9BTJ - chains A and C of the 8 polymer chains in the assembly; structure by electron microscopy, 4.22 A resolution (low resolution: residue-level contacts below are approximate; hydrogen-bond / salt-bridge calls are withheld).

[Chain A]
Protein: Envelope glycoprotein gp120
From: Human immunodeficiency virus 1
UniProt: C6G0D7 (C6G0D7_9HIV1); the construct lacks a stretch of the UniProt sequence and is renumbered around it, so the offset changes along the chain: 33-137 = UniProt 32-136; 142-309 = UniProt 137-304; 312-321 = UniProt 305-314; 322-354 = UniProt 316-348; 2 more segments
Sequence (477 residues; each row starts with the number of its first residue; note: 9 numbers in that range are skipped by the numbering (no residue carries them; nothing is unmodelled there)):
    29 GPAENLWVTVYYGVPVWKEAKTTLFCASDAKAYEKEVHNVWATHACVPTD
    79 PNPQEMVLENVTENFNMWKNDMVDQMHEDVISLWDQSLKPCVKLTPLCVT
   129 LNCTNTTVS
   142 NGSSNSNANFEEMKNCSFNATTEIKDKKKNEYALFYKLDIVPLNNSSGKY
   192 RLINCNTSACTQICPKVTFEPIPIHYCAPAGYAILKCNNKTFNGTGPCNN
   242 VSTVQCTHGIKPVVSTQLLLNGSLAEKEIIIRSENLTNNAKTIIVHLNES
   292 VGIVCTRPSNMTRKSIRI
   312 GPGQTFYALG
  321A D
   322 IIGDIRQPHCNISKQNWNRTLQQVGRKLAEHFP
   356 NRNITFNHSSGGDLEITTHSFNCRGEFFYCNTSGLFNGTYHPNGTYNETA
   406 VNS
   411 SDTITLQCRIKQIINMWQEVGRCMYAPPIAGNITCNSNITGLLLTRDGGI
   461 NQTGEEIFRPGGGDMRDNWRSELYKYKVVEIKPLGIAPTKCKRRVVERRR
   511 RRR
Not modelled in the structure: 29-32, 142-146, 508-513
Sequence notes: expression tag (29-32, 509-513); conflict Asn130 (Thr129 in C6G0D7), Cys201 (Ile196 in C6G0D7), Thr202 (Ala197 in C6G0D7), Ile204 (Ala199 in C6G0D7), Val286 (Ile281 in C6G0D7), Leu288 (Phe283 in C6G0D7), Met302 (Asn297 in C6G0D7), Leu320 (Thr313 in C6G0D7), Pro329 (Ala323 in C6G0D7), Ile333 (Val327 in C6G0D7), Cys433 (Ala424 in C6G0D7), Asn448 (Thr439 in C6G0D7), Ser481 (Asn472 in C6G0D7), Cys501 (Ala492 in C6G0D7)
Disulfide bonds: Cys54-Cys74, Cys119-Cys205, Cys126-Cys196, Cys131-Cys157, Cys201-Cys433, Cys218-Cys247, Cys228-Cys239, Cys296-Cys331, Cys378-Cys445, Cys385-Cys418
Glycans and other covalent adducts: N-acetylglucosamine (NAG) linked to Asn88, Asn130, Asn133, Asn156, Asn160, Asn197, Asn230, Asn241, Asn276, Asn301, Asn332, Asn358, Asn386, Asn392, Asn442, Asn448; glycan linked to Asn262
Ligand contacts:
  - N-acetylglucosamine (NAG; 2-acetamido-2-deoxy-beta-D-glucopyranose), molecule 1: Asn234, Thr236, Ser274, Glu275
  - N-acetylglucosamine (NAG), molecule 2: Glu267, Lys268, Glu269, Ile270, Asn289, Glu290, Arg340, Gln344
  - N-acetylglucosamine (NAG), molecule 3: Thr400, Asn402, Thr404, Ala405
  - N-acetylglucosamine (NAG), molecule 4: Asn407, Ser408, Ser411
Reported in the primary citation:
  - post-translational modification sites: Asn156

[Chain C]
Protein: Envelope glycoprotein gp41
From: Human immunodeficiency virus 1
UniProt: C6G0E7 (C6G0E7_9HIV1); residues 512-664 here correspond to UniProt positions 503-655 (UniProt number = residue number - 9)
Sequence (153 residues; numbered 512 to 664; the number before each row is that of its first residue):
   512 AVGIGAVFLGFLGAAGSTMGAASNTLTVQARQLLSGIVQQQSNLLRAPEA
   562 QQHMLQLGVWGFKQLQARVLAIERYLEVQQLLGIWGCSGKLICCTNVPWN
   612 STWSNRTQEDIWNNMTWMEWEREIGNYTHTIYSLLEESQFQQEINEKDLL
   662 ALD
Not modelled in the structure: 512-516, 547-568
Sequence notes: conflict Asn535 (Ile526 in C6G0E7), Pro559 (Ile550 in C6G0E7), Gly569 (Thr560 in C6G0E7), Phe573 (Ile564 in C6G0E7), Glu588 (Lys579 in C6G0E7), Val589 (Asp580 in C6G0E7), Cys605 (Thr596 in C6G0E7), Thr613 (Ser604 in C6G0E7), Thr618 (Ser609 in C6G0E7), Gly636 (Asp627 in C6G0E7), Phe651 (Ile642 in C6G0E7), Ile655 (Lys646 in C6G0E7)
Disulfide bonds: Cys598-Cys604
Glycans and other covalent adducts: N-acetylglucosamine (NAG) linked to Asn611, Asn616, Asn625, Asn637

[Chain A / chain C interface]
Disulfides between the chains: Cys501(A)-Cys605(C)
Pairs across the interface (103):
  Leu34(A) with Pro609(C); Trp610(C); Gln619(C)
  Trp35(A) with Thr606(C); Asn607(C); Val608(C); Pro609(C)
  Val36(A) with Cys605(C); Thr606(C); Val608(C); Pro609(C); Trp610(C)
  Thr37(A) with Cys604(C)
  Val38(A) with Trp596(C); Leu602(C); Ile603(C); Cys604(C)
  Tyr39(A) with Leu537(C); Ile603(C); Trp623(C); Trp628(C)
  Tyr40(A) with Leu537(C); Ala541(C); Val589(C); Leu602(C)
  Gly41(A) with Thr536(C); Leu537(C); Gln540(C)
  Val42(A) with Gln540(C); Trp628(C)
  Pro43(A) with Ala525(C); Ala526(C); Gln540(C); Trp628(C)
  Val44(A) with Trp628(C); Met629(C); Glu632(C)
  Trp45(A) with Leu523(C); Ala526(C); Met629(C)
  Thr50(A) with Leu581(C)
  Thr51(A) with Lys574(C)
  Leu52(A) with Lys574(C)
  Phe53(A) with Ala578(C)
  Cys54(A) with Trp571(C)
  Trp69(A) with Trp571(C)
  Ala70(A) with Trp571(C)
  Val75(A) with Gln575(C)
  Met84(A) with Gly524(C)
  Leu86(A) with Leu523(C)
  Glu87(A) with Gly527(C)
  Asn88(A) with Gly527(C)
  Gln103(A) with Lys574(C)
  Asp107(A) with Trp571(C); Lys574(C)
  Ser110(A) with Val570(C)
  Leu111(A) with Val570(C); Trp571(C)
  Gln114(A) with Val570(C)
  Tyr217(A) with Trp571(C)
  Pro220(A) with Ala578(C)
  Ala221(A) with Leu545(C); Ala582(C)
  Gly222(A) with Leu544(C)
  Tyr223(A) with Arg585(C)
  Ala224(A) with Phe522(C)
  Thr244(A) with Phe522(C)
  Glu490(A) with Arg585(C)
  Ile491(A) with Phe522(C); Leu523(C)
  Pro493(A) with Val589(C)
  Leu494(A) with Val589(C); Trp596(C); Glu632(C); Tyr643(C)
  Gly495(A) with Trp628(C)
  Ile496(A) with Trp610(C); Trp628(C); Trp631(C); Ile635(C); Ile642(C)
  Ala497(A) with Trp623(C); Trp631(C)
  Pro498(A) with Trp610(C); Gln619(C); Ile622(C); Trp623(C); Trp631(C)
  Thr499(A) with Gln619(C)
  Cys501(A) with Cys605(C), disulfide
  Lys502(A) with Cys605(C); Asn607(C)
  Arg503(A) with Trp596(C); Cys598(C); Cys605(C); Thr606(C); Asn607(C); Gln650(C); Gln653(C)
  Val505(A) with Asn607(C)
  Val506(A) with Glu657(C); Leu660(C)
  Glu507(A) with Leu660(C)
Interface residues without a listed pair, chain A (56 interface residues in all): Ala73, Cys74, Gln82, Glu91, Glu106
Interface residues without a listed pair, chain C (51 interface residues in all): Leu520, Ser534, Ser546, Tyr586, Leu593

[Summary]
56 residues of chain A face 51 of chain C across their interface, with 1 disulfide bond. Bound to chain A: 4
copies of N-acetylglucosamine. Covalently linked N-acetylglucosamine: at Asn88(A), Asn130(A), Asn133(A),
Asn156(A), Asn160(A) and Asn197(A) and 10 more. Covalently linked N-acetylglucosamine: at Asn611(C),
Asn616(C), Asn625(C) and Asn637(C). The paper reports a modification site at Asn156(A).
Chain A is Envelope glycoprotein gp120 and chain C is Envelope glycoprotein gp41, both from Human
immunodeficiency virus 1; the structure, Rhesus Fab 6561-a.01 in complex with HIV-1 Ce1176.A3 RnS SOSIP Env,
was determined by electron microscopy together with 9BNK, 9BNM, 9BNP, 9BTH, 9BTI, 9BTL and 9BTV from the same
study.
